Entry 8KBZ (electron microscopy, 3.97 A resolution); this record covers chains B and C of the 3 polymer chains in the assembly.

# Chain B (and C)
Molecule: Autophagy-related protein 9A
From: Homo sapiens
Notes: chain C of this document is another copy of the same molecule, construct and numbering; everything in this record applies to it too
Reference sequence: Q7Z3C6 (ATG9A_HUMAN); residue numbers follow UniProt; this construct covers 1-839
Chain sequence (839 residues; numbered 1 to 839; the number before each row is that of its first residue):
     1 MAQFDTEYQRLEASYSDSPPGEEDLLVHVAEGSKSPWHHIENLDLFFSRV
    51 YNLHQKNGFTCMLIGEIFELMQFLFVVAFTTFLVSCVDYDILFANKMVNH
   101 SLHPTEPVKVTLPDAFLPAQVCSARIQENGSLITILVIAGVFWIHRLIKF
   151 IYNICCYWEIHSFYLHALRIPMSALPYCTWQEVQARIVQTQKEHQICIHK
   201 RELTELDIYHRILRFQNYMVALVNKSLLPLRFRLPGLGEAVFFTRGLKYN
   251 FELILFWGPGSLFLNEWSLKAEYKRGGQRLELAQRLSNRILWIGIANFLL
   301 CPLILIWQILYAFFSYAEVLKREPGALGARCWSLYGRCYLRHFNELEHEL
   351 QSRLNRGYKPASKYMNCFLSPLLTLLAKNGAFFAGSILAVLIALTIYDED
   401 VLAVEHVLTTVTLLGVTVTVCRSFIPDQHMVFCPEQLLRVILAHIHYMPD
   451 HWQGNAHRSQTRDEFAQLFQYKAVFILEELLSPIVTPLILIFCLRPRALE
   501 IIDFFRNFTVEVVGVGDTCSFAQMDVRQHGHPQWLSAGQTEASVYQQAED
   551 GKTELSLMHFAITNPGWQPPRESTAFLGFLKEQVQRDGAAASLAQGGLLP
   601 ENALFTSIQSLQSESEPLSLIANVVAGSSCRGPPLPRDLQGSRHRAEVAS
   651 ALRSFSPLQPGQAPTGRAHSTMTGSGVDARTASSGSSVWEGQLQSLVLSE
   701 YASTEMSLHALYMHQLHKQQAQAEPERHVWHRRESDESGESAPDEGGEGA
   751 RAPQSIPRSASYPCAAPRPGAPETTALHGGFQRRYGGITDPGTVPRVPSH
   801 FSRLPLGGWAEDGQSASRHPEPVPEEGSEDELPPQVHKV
Disordered / not traced: 1-35, 96-108, 524-839

# Interface between chain B and chain C
Residue-residue contacts (12):
  P371(B) - N57(C)
  P371(B) - Y177(C)
  N379(B) - F68(C)
  G385(B) - E318(C)
  A389(B) - F314(C)
  A389(B) - E318(C)
  D400(B) - L92(C)
  D400(B) - F93(C)
  A403(B) - V110(C)  hydrogen bond (backbone-backbone)
  V404(B) - V110(C)
  E405(B) - V110(C)
  H429(B) - N355(C)
Interface residues without a listed pair, chain B (11 interface residues in all): S386, D398
Interface residues without a listed pair, chain C (14 interface residues in all): A94, K109, T111, P176, Y358

# Overview
11 residues of chain B and 14 residues of chain C are in contact; the contacts include 1 hydrogen bond. Its
one hydrogen bond, A403(B)-V110(C), is backbone to backbone.
Both chains are Autophagy-related protein 9A (Homo sapiens). Entry 8KBZ (Cryo-EM structure of human ATG9A in
LMNG micelles) was determined by electron microscopy, deposited together with 8Y1L, 8KBX, 8KBY and 8KC3.
